PDB entry 5NJI | X-ray diffraction, 1.60 A resolution | chain A

Chain A:
Name: Phthiocerol/phenolphthiocerol synthesis polyketide synthase type I PpsC
Organism: Mycobacterium tuberculosis
Notes: EC 2.3.1.41
UniProt: Q7TXL8 (PPSC_MYCBO); residues 921-1217 here = UniProt positions 921-1217
Amino-acid sequence (322 residues; row label = number of the first residue in the row):
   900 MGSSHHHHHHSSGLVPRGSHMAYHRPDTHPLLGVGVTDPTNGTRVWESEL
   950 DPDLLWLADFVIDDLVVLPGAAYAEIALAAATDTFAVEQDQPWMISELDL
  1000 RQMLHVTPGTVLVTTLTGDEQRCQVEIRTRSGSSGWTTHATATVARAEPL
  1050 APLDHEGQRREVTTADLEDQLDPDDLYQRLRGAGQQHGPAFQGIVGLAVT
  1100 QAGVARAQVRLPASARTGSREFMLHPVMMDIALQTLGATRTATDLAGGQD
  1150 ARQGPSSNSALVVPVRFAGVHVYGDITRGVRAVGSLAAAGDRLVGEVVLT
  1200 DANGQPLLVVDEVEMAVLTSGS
Unresolved in the structure: 900-925, 1031-1033, 1053-1064, 1147-1157, 1218-1221
Sequence notes: initiating methionine (900); expression tag (901-920, 1218-1221); engineered mutation F959 (His in Q7TXL8)
Ligand contacts: 8Z2 (S-[2-[3-[[(2R)-4-[[[(2R,3S,4R,5R)-5-(6-aminopurin-9-yl)-4-oxidanyl-3-phosphonooxy-oxolan-2-yl]methoxy-oxidanyl-phosphoryl]oxy-oxidanyl-phosphoryl]oxy-3,3-dimethyl-2-oxidanyl-butanoyl]amino]propanoylamino]ethyl] (E)-dodec-2-enethioate): F959, I961, V966, L967, P968, G969, L999, R1000, Q1001, M1002, L1079, Q1084, D1129, L1132, Q1133, L1135, G1136, A1141, V1161, V1162, P1163, V1164, L1185, R1191, L1192, M1214, A1215, L1217
Curated features (UniProtKB/Swiss-Prot):
  - active site: D1129 (Proton donor)
From the paper describing this entry:
  - catalytic residues: D1129
  - binding site for 8Z2: L999 to M1002, Q1084, D1129, Q1133, V1162 to V1164
  - contacts within the chain: D1129-Q1133 (hydrogen bond)
  - conformationally variable residues (side-chain flip): M1002, V1162
  - catalytic residues: Y1076 (proposed by the authors, not directly observed)

Summary:
Bound to chain A: compound 8Z2. Curated annotation (UniProt) lists active-site residue D1129. From the paper:
catalytic residues D1129 and Y1076; a binding site for 8Z2 at L999, Q1084 and D1129 among others.
Chain A is Phthiocerol/phenolphthiocerol synthesis polyketide synthase type I PpsC (Mycobacterium
tuberculosis); the structure, Structure of the dehydratase domain of PpsC from Mycobacterium tuberculosis in
complex with C12:1-CoA, was determined by X-ray diffraction (same publication as 5L84 and 5I0K).
